PDB entry 8ZRK | electron microscopy, 2.82 A resolution | chains B and N of the 5 polymer chains in the assembly

Chain B:
Molecule: Guanine nucleotide-binding protein G(I)/G(S)/G(T) subunit beta-1
Organism: Homo sapiens
UniProtKB: P62873 (GBB1_HUMAN); residues 2-340 here = UniProt positions 2-340
Amino-acid sequence (384 residues; numbered -21 to 362; the number before each row is that of its first residue; numbers below 1 keep their minus sign (Met-21 is residue -21)):
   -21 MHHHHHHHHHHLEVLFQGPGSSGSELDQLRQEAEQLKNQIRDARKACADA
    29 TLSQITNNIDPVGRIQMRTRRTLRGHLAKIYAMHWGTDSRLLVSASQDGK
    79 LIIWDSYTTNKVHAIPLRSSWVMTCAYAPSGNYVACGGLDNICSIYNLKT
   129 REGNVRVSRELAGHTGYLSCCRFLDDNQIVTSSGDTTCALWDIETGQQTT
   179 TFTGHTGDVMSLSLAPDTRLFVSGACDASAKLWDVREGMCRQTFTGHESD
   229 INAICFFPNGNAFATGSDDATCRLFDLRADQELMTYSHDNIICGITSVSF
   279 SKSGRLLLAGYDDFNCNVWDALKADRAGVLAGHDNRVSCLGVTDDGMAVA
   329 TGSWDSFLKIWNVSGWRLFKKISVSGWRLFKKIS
Disordered / not traced: -21 to 2, 341-362
Sequence notes: initiating methionine (-21); expression tag (-20 to 1, 341-362)

Chain N:
Molecule: nanobody35
Organism: synthetic construct
Notes: antibody fragment or engineered binder
Amino-acid sequence (157 residues; row label = number of the first residue in the row; numbers below 1 keep their minus sign (Met-22 is residue -22)):
   -22 MKYLLPTAAAGLLLLAAQPAMAMQVQLQESGGGLVQPGGSLRLSCAASGF
    28 TFSNYKMNWVRQAPGKGLEWVSDISQSGASISYTGSVKGRFTISRDNAKN
    78 TLYLQMNSLKPEDTAVYYCARCPAPFTRDCFDVTSTTYAYRGQGTQVTVS
   128 SHHHHHH
Disordered / not traced: -22 to 0, 129-134

Interface between chain B and chain N:
Residue-residue contacts (14; chain B residue first):
  Arg8(B) with Gln120(N)
  Cys204(B) with Tyr117(N), hydrogen bond (backbone-side chain)
  Asp205(B) with Ala116(N); Tyr117(N)
  Ala206(B) with Tyr117(N)
  Glu226(B) with Gly26(N); Phe27(N); Tyr32(N); Arg98(N), hydrogen bond (backbone-side chain)
  Ser227(B) with Pro100(N), hydrogen bond (side chain-backbone); Ala101(N); Tyr117(N)
  Asp228(B) with Tyr117(N), hydrogen bond
  Ile270(B) with Phe103(N), hydrophobic
Also at the interface, not in a pair above, chain B (11 interface residues in all): Thr223, Asp246, Asp247
Also at the interface, not in a pair above, chain N (14 interface residues in all): Gln1, Val2, Thr28, Pro102

Overview:
11 residues of chain B and 14 residues of chain N are in contact, with 4 hydrogen bonds. Among the polar pairs
are Cys204(B)-Tyr117(N), Glu226(B)-Arg98(N) and Ser227(B)-Pro100(N).
Chain B is Guanine nucleotide-binding protein G(I)/G(S)/G(T) subunit beta-1 (Homo sapiens) and chain N is
nanobody35 (synthetic construct); the structure, Cryo-EM structure of GPR119-Gs Complex with small molecule
agonist GSK-1292263, was determined by electron microscopy.
